7NXF - chain A; structure by electron microscopy, 3.10 A resolution.

# Chain A
Molecule: Plasma membrane ATPase
Source organism: Neurospora crassa
Notes: EC 7.1.2.1
Reference sequence: A0A0B0DXJ0 (A0A0B0DXJ0_NEUCS); residues 1-920 here = UniProt positions 1-920
Amino-acid sequence (920 residues; row label = number of the first residue in the row):
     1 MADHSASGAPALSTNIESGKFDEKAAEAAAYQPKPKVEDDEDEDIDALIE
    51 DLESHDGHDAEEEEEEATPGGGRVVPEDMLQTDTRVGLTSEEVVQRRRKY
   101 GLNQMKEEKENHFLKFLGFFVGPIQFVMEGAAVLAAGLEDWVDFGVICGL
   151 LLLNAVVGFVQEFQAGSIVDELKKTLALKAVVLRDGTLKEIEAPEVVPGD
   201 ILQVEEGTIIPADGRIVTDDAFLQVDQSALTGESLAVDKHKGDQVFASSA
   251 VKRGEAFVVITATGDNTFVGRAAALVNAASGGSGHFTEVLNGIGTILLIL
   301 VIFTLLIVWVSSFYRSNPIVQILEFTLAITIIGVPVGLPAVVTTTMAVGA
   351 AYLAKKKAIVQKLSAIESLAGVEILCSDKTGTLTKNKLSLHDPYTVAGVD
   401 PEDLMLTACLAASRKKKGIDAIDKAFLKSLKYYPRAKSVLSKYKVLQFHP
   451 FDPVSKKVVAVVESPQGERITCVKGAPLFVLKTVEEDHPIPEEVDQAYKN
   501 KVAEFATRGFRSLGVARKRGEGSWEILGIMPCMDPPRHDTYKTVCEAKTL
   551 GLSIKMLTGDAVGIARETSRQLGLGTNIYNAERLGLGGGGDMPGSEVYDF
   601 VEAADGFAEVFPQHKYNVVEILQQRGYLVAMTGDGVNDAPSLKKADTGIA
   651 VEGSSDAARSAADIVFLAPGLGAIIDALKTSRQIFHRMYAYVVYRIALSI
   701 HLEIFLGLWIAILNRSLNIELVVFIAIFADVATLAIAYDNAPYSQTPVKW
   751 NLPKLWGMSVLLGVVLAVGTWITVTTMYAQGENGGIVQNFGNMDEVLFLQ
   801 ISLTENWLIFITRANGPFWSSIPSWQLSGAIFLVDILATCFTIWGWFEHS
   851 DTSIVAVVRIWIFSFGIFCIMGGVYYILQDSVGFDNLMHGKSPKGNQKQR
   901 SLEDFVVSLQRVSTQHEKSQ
Not modelled in the structure: 1-65, 269-283, 881-891
Metal / ion sites: K+: Lys643, Ala645, Asp663
Residues lining bound ligands: ADP (adenosine-5'-diphosphate): Thr380, Asp420, Ile422, Phe451, Lys456, Val458, Lys474, Gly475, Ala476, Pro477, Arg511, Ser512, Leu513, Gly559, Asp560
From the paper describing this entry:
  - catalytic residues: Asp378
  - contacts within the chain: Asn154-Asp730 (hydrogen bond), His701-Glu805
  - post-translational modification sites: Ser901, Ser913, Thr914 (citing earlier work)

# Overview
Bound to chain A: ADP. Lys643, Ala645 and Asp663 coordinate K+. The paper reports the catalytic residue
Asp378; modification sites Ser901, Ser913 and Thr914.
Chain A is Plasma membrane ATPase (Neurospora crassa); the structure, Structure of the fungal plasma membrane
proton pump Pma1 in its auto-inhibited state - monomer unit, was determined by electron microscopy (same
publication as 7NY1).
